5W4B - chains A and B of the 4 polymer chains in the assembly; structure by X-ray diffraction, 2.65 A resolution.

[Chain A (and B)]
Molecule: Adenosylhomocysteinase
Source organism: Homo sapiens
Notes: EC 3.3.1.1; chain B of this document is another copy of the same molecule, construct and numbering; everything in this record applies to it too
UniProt: P23526 (SAHH_HUMAN); residues 4-432 here = UniProt positions 4-432
Amino-acid sequence (429 residues; row label = number of the first residue in the row):
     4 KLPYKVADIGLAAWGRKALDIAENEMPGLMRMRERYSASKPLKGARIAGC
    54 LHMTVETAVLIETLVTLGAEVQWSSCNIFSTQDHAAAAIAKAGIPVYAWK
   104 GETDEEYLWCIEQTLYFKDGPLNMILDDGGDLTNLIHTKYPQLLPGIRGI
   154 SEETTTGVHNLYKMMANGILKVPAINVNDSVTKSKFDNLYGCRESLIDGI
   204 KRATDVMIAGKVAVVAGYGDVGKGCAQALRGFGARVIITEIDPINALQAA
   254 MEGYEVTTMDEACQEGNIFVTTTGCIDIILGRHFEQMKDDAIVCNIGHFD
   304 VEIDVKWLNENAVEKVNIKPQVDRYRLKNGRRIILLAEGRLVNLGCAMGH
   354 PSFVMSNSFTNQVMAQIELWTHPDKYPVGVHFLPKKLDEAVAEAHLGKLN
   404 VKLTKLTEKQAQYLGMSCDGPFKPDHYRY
Disordered / not traced: 4 (chain B: fully traced)
UniProt features mapped onto this chain:
  - binding site (substrate): T57, D131, E156, K186, D190
  - binding site (NAD(+)): T157 to T159, G222 to G227, E243, N248, I299 to H301, N346, H353
  - modified residue: S183 (Phosphoserine), K186 (N6-(2-hydroxyisobutyryl)lysine), Y193 (Phosphotyrosine)
  - natural variant: R49 (R49C: In HMAHCHD), G71 (G71S: In HMAHCHD), D86 (D86G: In HMAHCHD; D86N), A89 (A89V: In HMAHCHD), W112 to Y432 (deletion: In HMAHCHD), Y143 (Y143C: In HMAHCHD), Y328 (Y328D: In HMAHCHD)
  - mutagenesis: Y7 (Y7F: Does not affect nuclear-cytoplasmic protein distribution resulting in subcellular localization similar to the wild-type protein), T84 (T84A: Severely decreased adenosylhomocysteinase activity; T84S: Decreased adenosylhomocysteinase activity; when associated with V-89; T84S: No effect on adenosylhomocysteinase activity), A89 (A89V: Decreased adenosylhomocysteinase activity; when associated with S-84), E115 (E115L: Slightly reduced adenosylhomocysteinase activity), Q365 to Y432 (Affects nuclear-cytoplasmic protein distribution resulting in increased protein amount in the nucleus)

[Interface between chain A and chain B]
Contacting residue pairs - 126 pairs, chain A then chain B:
  D182(A) - H429(B)  salt bridge
  D182(A) - R431(B)  hydrogen bond (backbone-side chain)
  V184(A) - I247(B)  hydrophobic
  V184(A) - R431(B)
  K188(A) - Y432(B)
  F189(A) - L250(B)  hydrophobic
  F189(A) - M254(B)  hydrophobic
  Y193(A) - Q251(B)
  Y193(A) - M254(B)  hydrophobic
  Y193(A) - E255(B)
  R196(A) - M254(B)  hydrogen bond (side chain-backbone)
  R196(A) - E255(B)  salt bridge
  G222(A) - Y430(B)
  D223(A) - Y432(B)
  K226(A) - Y432(B)
  Q230(A) - E255(B)  hydrogen bond
  E243(A) - L406(B)
  E243(A) - T407(B)  hydrogen bond (backbone-backbone)
  I244(A) - L406(B)
  I244(A) - T407(B)
  I244(A) - L409(B)  hydrophobic
  I244(A) - F425(B)  hydrophobic
  D245(A) - L406(B)
  D245(A) - F425(B)
  D245(A) - K426(B)  salt bridge
  P246(A) - E392(B)
  P246(A) - A395(B)
  P246(A) - E396(B)
  P246(A) - L399(B)  hydrophobic
  P246(A) - L406(B)
  P246(A) - F425(B)
  I247(A) - V184(B)  hydrophobic
  I247(A) - E392(B)
  I247(A) - A395(B)
  I247(A) - Y432(B)
  N248(A) - K426(B)  hydrogen bond
  N248(A) - Y430(B)
  N248(A) - Y432(B)
  A249(A) - L406(B)  hydrophobic
  L250(A) - F189(B)  hydrophobic
  L250(A) - N360(B)
  L250(A) - A395(B)  hydrophobic
  L250(A) - L402(B)  hydrophobic
  Q251(A) - K188(B)
  Q251(A) - Y193(B)
  Q251(A) - Y432(B)  hydrogen bond (side chain-backbone)
  A253(A) - V404(B)  hydrophobic
  M254(A) - F189(B)  hydrophobic
  M254(A) - Y193(B)  hydrophobic
  M254(A) - R196(B)  hydrogen bond (backbone-side chain)
  E255(A) - Y193(B)
  E255(A) - R196(B)  salt bridge
  E255(A) - Q230(B)  hydrogen bond
  V259(A) - V404(B)
  V259(A) - K405(B)  hydrogen bond (backbone-backbone)
  T260(A) - K405(B)
  T261(A) - K405(B)
  T261(A) - T407(B)
  E264(A) - K405(B)  salt bridge
  G277(A) - Y416(B)
  G277(A) - L417(B)
  C278(A) - Q413(B)
  C278(A) - L417(B)  hydrophobic
  I279(A) - K412(B)
  I279(A) - Q413(B)  hydrogen bond (backbone-side chain)
  I279(A) - Y416(B)  hydrophobic
  D280(A) - K412(B)  salt bridge
  D280(A) - Q413(B)  hydrogen bond (backbone-side chain)
  I281(A) - Q413(B)
  H301(A) - Y416(B)
  V304(A) - Y416(B)
  N360(A) - L250(B)
  E392(A) - P246(B)
  E392(A) - I247(B)
  A395(A) - P246(B)
  A395(A) - I247(B)
  A395(A) - L250(B)  hydrophobic
  E396(A) - P246(B)
  L399(A) - P246(B)  hydrophobic
  L402(A) - L250(B)  hydrophobic
  V404(A) - A253(B)  hydrophobic
  V404(A) - V259(B)
  K405(A) - V259(B)  hydrogen bond (backbone-backbone)
  K405(A) - T260(B)
  K405(A) - E264(B)  salt bridge
  L406(A) - E243(B)
  L406(A) - I244(B)
  L406(A) - D245(B)
  L406(A) - P246(B)  hydrophobic
  L406(A) - A249(B)  hydrophobic
  T407(A) - E243(B)  hydrogen bond (backbone-backbone)
  T407(A) - I244(B)
  T407(A) - T261(B)
  L409(A) - I244(B)  hydrophobic
  K412(A) - I279(B)
  K412(A) - D280(B)  salt bridge
  Q413(A) - C278(B)
  Q413(A) - I279(B)  hydrogen bond (side chain-backbone)
  Q413(A) - D280(B)  hydrogen bond (side chain-backbone)
  Q413(A) - I281(B)
  Y416(A) - G277(B)
  Y416(A) - I279(B)  hydrophobic
  Y416(A) - H301(B)
  Y416(A) - V304(B)
  L417(A) - G277(B)
  L417(A) - C278(B)  hydrophobic
  F425(A) - I244(B)  hydrophobic
  F425(A) - D245(B)
  F425(A) - P246(B)
  K426(A) - D245(B)  salt bridge
  K426(A) - N248(B)
  H429(A) - D182(B)  salt bridge
  H429(A) - F385(B)
  Y430(A) - G222(B)
  Y430(A) - N248(B)
  Y430(A) - R431(B)
  R431(A) - D182(B)  hydrogen bond (side chain-backbone)
  R431(A) - V184(B)
  R431(A) - Y430(B)
  R431(A) - R431(B)
  Y432(A) - K188(B)
  Y432(A) - D223(B)
  Y432(A) - K226(B)
  Y432(A) - I247(B)  hydrophobic
  Y432(A) - N248(B)
  Y432(A) - Q251(B)  hydrogen bond (backbone-side chain)
Other interface residues (no listed pair), chain A (64 interface residues in all): S183, T185, S187, T242, M262, F356, F385, D391, N403, K408
Other interface residues (no listed pair), chain B (64 interface residues in all): S183, T185, S187, T242, F356, D391, H398, N403, K408

[In short]
The chain A/chain B interface involves 64 residues from each chain, with 17 hydrogen bonds and 10 salt
bridges. Polar contacts include D182(A)-H429(B), R196(A)-E255(B) and D245(A)-K426(B). UniProt lists 5
substrate-binding residues, 16 NAD+-binding residues and 6 mutagenesis sites on chain A.
Both chains are Adenosylhomocysteinase (Homo sapiens). Entry 5W4B (The crystal structure of human
S-adenosylhomocysteine hydrolase (AHCY) bound to benzothiazole inhibitor) was determined by X-ray diffraction,
deposited together with 5W49.
